4WKV - chains C and A; structure by X-ray diffraction, 2.14 A resolution.

Chain C:
Name: Acyl-homoserine lactone acylase PvdQ
From: Pseudomonas aeruginosa
Notes: EC 3.5.1.97
UniProtKB: Q9I194 (PVDQ_PSEAE); numbering as in UniProt (aligned over 217-762)
Chain sequence (548 residues; each row starts with the number of its first residue):
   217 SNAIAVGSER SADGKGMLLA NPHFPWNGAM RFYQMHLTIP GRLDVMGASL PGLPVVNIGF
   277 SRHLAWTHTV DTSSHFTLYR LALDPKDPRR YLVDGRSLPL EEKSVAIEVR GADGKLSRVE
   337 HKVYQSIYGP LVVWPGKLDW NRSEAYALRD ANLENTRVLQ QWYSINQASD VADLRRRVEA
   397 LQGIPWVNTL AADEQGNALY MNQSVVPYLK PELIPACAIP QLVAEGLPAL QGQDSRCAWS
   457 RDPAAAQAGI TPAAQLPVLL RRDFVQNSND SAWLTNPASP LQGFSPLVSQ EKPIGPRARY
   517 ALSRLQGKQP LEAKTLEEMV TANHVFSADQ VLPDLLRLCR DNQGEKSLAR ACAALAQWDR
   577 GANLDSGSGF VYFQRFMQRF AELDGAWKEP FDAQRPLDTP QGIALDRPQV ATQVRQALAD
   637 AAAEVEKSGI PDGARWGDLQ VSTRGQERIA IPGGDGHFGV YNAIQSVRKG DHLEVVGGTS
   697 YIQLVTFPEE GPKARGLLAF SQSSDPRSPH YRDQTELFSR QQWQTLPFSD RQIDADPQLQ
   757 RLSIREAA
Construct notes: expression tag (763-764)
Disulfides: Cys433-Cys453, Cys555-Cys568
Covalently attached groups: trihydroxy(octyl)borate(1-) (3QK) linked to Ser217
Residues lining bound ligands: trihydroxy(octyl)borate(1-) (3QK): Pro238, His239, Phe240, Phe248, Leu266, Asn273, Ile274, His284, Thr285, Val286, Trp378, Trp402, Val403, Asn485
UniProt features mapped onto this chain:
  - active site: Ser217 (Nucleophile)

Chain A:
Name: Acyl-homoserine lactone acylase PvdQ
From: Pseudomonas aeruginosa
Notes: EC 3.5.1.97; fragment: UNP reisdues 28-192
UniProtKB: Q9I194 (PVDQ_PSEAE); numbering as in UniProt (aligned over 28-192)
Chain sequence (165 residues; each row starts with the number of its first residue):
    28 PTGLAADIRW TAYGVPHIRA KDERGLGYGI GYAYARDNAC LLAEEIVTAR GERARYFGSE
    88 GKSSAELDNL PSDIFYAWLN QPEALQAFWQ AQTPAVRQLL EGYAAGFNRF LREADGKTTS
   148 CLGQPWLRAI ATDDLLRLTR RLLVEGGVGQ FADALVAAAP PGAEK
Unresolved in the structure: 28
Disulfides: Cys67-Cys148

How chain C and chain A interact:
Pairs across the interface - 181 pairs, chain C then chain A:
  Gly244(C) - Leu68(A)
  Gly244(C) - Glu72(A)
  Gly244(C) - Ser91(A)
  Ala245(C) - Glu72(A)
  Ala245(C) - Arg168(A)
  Met246(C) - Leu169(A)  hydrophobic
  Arg247(C) - Leu68(A)
  Tyr249(C) - Pro43(A)
  Tyr249(C) - Ala60(A)  hydrogen bond (side chain-backbone)
  Tyr249(C) - Tyr61(A)  hydrophobic
  Tyr249(C) - Asp64(A)  hydrogen bond
  Tyr249(C) - Asn65(A)
  Gln250(C) - Val42(A)
  Gln250(C) - Pro43(A)
  Met251(C) - Pro43(A)
  Met251(C) - Ile57(A)  hydrophobic
  His252(C) - Pro43(A)  hydrogen bond (backbone-backbone)
  His252(C) - His44(A)  hydrogen bond
  His252(C) - Ile45(A)  hydrogen bond (backbone-backbone)
  Leu253(C) - Ile45(A)
  Leu253(C) - Ile57(A)  hydrophobic
  Thr254(C) - Ile45(A)  hydrogen bond (backbone-backbone)
  Thr254(C) - Arg46(A)
  Thr254(C) - Ala47(A)  hydrogen bond (backbone-backbone)
  Thr254(C) - Leu53(A)
  Ile255(C) - Ala47(A)
  Ile255(C) - Lys48(A)
  Ile255(C) - Asp49(A)
  Pro256(C) - Ala47(A)
  Arg258(C) - Glu50(A)  salt bridge
  Leu259(C) - Leu53(A)  hydrophobic
  Met262(C) - Val42(A)  hydrophobic
  Met262(C) - His44(A)
  Leu266(C) - Leu169(A)  hydrophobic
  Pro267(C) - Tyr61(A)
  Pro267(C) - Leu68(A)  hydrophobic
  Pro267(C) - Leu69(A)  hydrophobic
  Gly268(C) - Leu69(A)
  Gly268(C) - Tyr130(A)
  Gly268(C) - Leu162(A)
  Leu269(C) - Thr166(A)
  Leu269(C) - Leu169(A)  hydrophobic
  Pro270(C) - Ile57(A)
  Pro270(C) - Leu126(A)
  Pro270(C) - Leu127(A)  hydrophobic
  His291(C) - Gly173(A)
  Phe292(C) - Gly173(A)
  Phe292(C) - Gly174(A)
  Phe292(C) - Phe178(A)  hydrophobic
  Pro304(C) - Pro188(A)  hydrophobic
  Arg305(C) - Pro187(A)
  Lys319(C) - Gln108(A)
  Val321(C) - Trp105(A)
  Ile323(C) - Leu97(A)  hydrophobic
  Ile323(C) - Asp100(A)
  Ile323(C) - Ile101(A)  hydrophobic
  Ile323(C) - Ala104(A)  hydrophobic
  Glu324(C) - Ala81(A)
  Glu324(C) - Arg82(A)  hydrogen bond (backbone-backbone)
  Val325(C) - Ala81(A)
  Arg326(C) - Ala81(A)  hydrogen bond (backbone-backbone)
  Arg326(C) - Arg82(A)
  Arg326(C) - Tyr83(A)
  Arg326(C) - Gly85(A)
  Leu332(C) - Arg82(A)
  His337(C) - Ile101(A)
  His337(C) - Val183(A)  hydrogen bond (side chain-backbone)
  Val339(C) - Trp105(A)
  Tyr340(C) - Pro187(A)
  Gln341(C) - Trp105(A)  hydrogen bond
  Pro346(C) - Trp105(A)  hydrophobic
  Pro346(C) - Leu182(A)  hydrophobic
  Leu347(C) - Leu182(A)
  Leu347(C) - Ala185(A)
  Val348(C) - Ala181(A)
  Val348(C) - Leu182(A)
  Val348(C) - Ala185(A)  hydrophobic
  Val349(C) - Ala181(A)  hydrogen bond (backbone-backbone)
  Val349(C) - Ala185(A)  hydrophobic
  Trp350(C) - Phe178(A)  hydrophobic
  Trp350(C) - Ala181(A)
  Trp356(C) - Ala185(A)
  Trp356(C) - Ala186(A)
  Trp356(C) - Pro187(A)
  Trp356(C) - Pro188(A)
  Asn357(C) - Pro188(A)
  Arg358(C) - Gly189(A)  hydrogen bond (side chain-backbone)
  Leu364(C) - Val175(A)  hydrophobic
  Leu364(C) - Phe178(A)  hydrophobic
  Asp366(C) - Val171(A)
  Asp366(C) - Gly174(A)
  Asp366(C) - Val175(A)  hydrogen bond (side chain-backbone)
  Asn368(C) - Leu170(A)
  Leu369(C) - Leu106(A)  hydrophobic
  Leu369(C) - Arg167(A)
  Leu369(C) - Val171(A)  hydrophobic
  Asn371(C) - Phe115(A)
  Asn371(C) - Leu170(A)
  Thr372(C) - Phe115(A)
  Thr372(C) - Ala118(A)
  Thr372(C) - Gln119(A)  hydrogen bond (backbone-side chain)
  Val374(C) - Thr166(A)
  Val374(C) - Leu170(A)  hydrophobic
  Leu375(C) - Val123(A)  hydrophobic
  Leu375(C) - Thr166(A)
  Gln376(C) - Thr120(A)  hydrogen bond
  Gln376(C) - Val123(A)
  Tyr379(C) - Glu50(A)  hydrogen bond
  Tyr379(C) - Ala122(A)  hydrophobic
  Tyr379(C) - Leu126(A)  hydrophobic
  Pro401(C) - Leu170(A)  hydrophobic
  Trp402(C) - Leu169(A)  hydrogen bond (side chain-backbone)
  Trp402(C) - Leu170(A)  hydrogen bond (side chain-backbone)
  Trp402(C) - Gly173(A)
  Gln718(C) - Tyr40(A)
  Gln718(C) - Gly41(A)  hydrogen bond (side chain-backbone)
  Gln718(C) - Val42(A)
  Gln718(C) - Pro43(A)
  Gln718(C) - Asn65(A)  hydrogen bond (backbone-side chain)
  Ser719(C) - Asp64(A)  hydrogen bond (side chain-backbone)
  Ser719(C) - Asn65(A)
  Ser720(C) - Asp64(A)
  Ser720(C) - Asn65(A)  hydrogen bond
  Ser720(C) - Leu68(A)
  Asp721(C) - Asp64(A)
  Asp721(C) - Cys67(A)
  Asp721(C) - Thr145(A)
  Asp721(C) - Thr146(A)
  Asp721(C) - Ser147(A)  hydrogen bond
  Pro722(C) - Ser147(A)
  Arg723(C) - Gly143(A)  hydrogen bond (side chain-backbone)
  Arg723(C) - Lys144(A)
  Arg723(C) - Thr146(A)  hydrogen bond (side chain-backbone)
  Arg723(C) - Ser147(A)
  His726(C) - Tyr40(A)  hydrogen bond (side chain-backbone)
  His726(C) - Gly41(A)
  Asp729(C) - Tyr40(A)
  Gln730(C) - Tyr40(A)
  Leu733(C) - Tyr40(A)
  Gln740(C) - Tyr40(A)
  Pro743(C) - Thr38(A)
  Pro743(C) - His44(A)
  Asp746(C) - Arg36(A)  salt bridge
  Ile749(C) - Arg36(A)
  Ile749(C) - Thr38(A)
  Ile749(C) - His44(A)
  Asp752(C) - Thr38(A)
  Asp752(C) - Ala39(A)  hydrogen bond (side chain-backbone)
  Gln754(C) - Trp37(A)
  Leu755(C) - Arg36(A)
  Leu755(C) - Trp37(A)
  Gln756(C) - Ile35(A)
  Gln756(C) - Arg36(A)
  Gln756(C) - Trp37(A)  hydrogen bond (backbone-backbone)
  Arg757(C) - Asp34(A)  salt bridge
  Arg757(C) - Ile35(A)
  Arg757(C) - Arg36(A)
  Arg757(C) - Arg46(A)
  Leu758(C) - Asp34(A)
  Leu758(C) - Ile35(A)  hydrogen bond (backbone-backbone)
  Leu758(C) - Trp37(A)  hydrophobic
  Leu758(C) - Tyr59(A)  hydrophobic
  Ser759(C) - Ala33(A)
  Ser759(C) - Asp34(A)  hydrogen bond
  Ile760(C) - Ala32(A)
  Ile760(C) - Ala33(A)  hydrogen bond (backbone-backbone)
  Ile760(C) - Tyr55(A)  hydrophobic
  Ile760(C) - Tyr59(A)  hydrophobic
  Ile760(C) - Arg136(A)
  Arg761(C) - Leu31(A)
  Arg761(C) - Ala32(A)
  Arg761(C) - Tyr55(A)
  Arg761(C) - Arg136(A)  hydrogen bond (backbone-side chain)
  Glu762(C) - Leu31(A)  hydrogen bond (backbone-backbone)
  Glu762(C) - Tyr55(A)  hydrogen bond
  Glu762(C) - Arg136(A)
  Glu762(C) - Arg139(A)  salt bridge
  Ala763(C) - Leu31(A)
  Ala764(C) - Thr29(A)
  Ala764(C) - Gly30(A)
  Ala764(C) - Leu31(A)  hydrophobic
Other interface residues (no listed pair), chain C (85 interface residues in all): Val271, Leu294, Ser724, Pro725
Other interface residues (no listed pair), chain A (90 interface residues in all): Arg63, Gly78, Ser86, Ala132, Leu165, Glu172, Gln177, Ala184, Ala190

Summary:
85 residues of chain C face 90 of chain A across their interface, with 35 hydrogen bonds and 4 salt bridges.
Polar pairs include Arg258(C)-Glu50(A), Asp746(C)-Arg36(A) and Arg757(C)-Asp34(A). Trihydroxy(octyl)borate(1-)
is covalently linked to Ser217(C). Curated annotation (UniProt) lists active-site residue Ser217(C) on chain
C.
Here chain C is Acyl-homoserine lactone acylase PvdQ and chain A is Acyl-homoserine lactone acylase PvdQ, both
from Pseudomonas aeruginosa. Entry 4WKV (n-Alkylboronic Acid Inhibitors Reveal Determinants of Ligand
Specificity in the Quorum-Quenching and Siderophore Biosynthetic Enzyme PvdQ) was determined by X-ray
diffraction together with 4WKS, 4WKT and 4WKU from the same study.
